Entry 8R3S (X-ray diffraction, 2.80 A resolution); this record covers chains A and B.

Chain A (and B):
Molecule: Transketolase
Organism: Staphylococcus aureus
Notes: EC 2.2.1.1; chain B of this document is another copy of the same molecule, construct and numbering; everything in this record applies to it too
Reference sequence: P99161 (TKT_STAAN); numbering as in UniProt (aligned over 1-662)
Sequence (677 residues; each row starts with the number of its first residue):
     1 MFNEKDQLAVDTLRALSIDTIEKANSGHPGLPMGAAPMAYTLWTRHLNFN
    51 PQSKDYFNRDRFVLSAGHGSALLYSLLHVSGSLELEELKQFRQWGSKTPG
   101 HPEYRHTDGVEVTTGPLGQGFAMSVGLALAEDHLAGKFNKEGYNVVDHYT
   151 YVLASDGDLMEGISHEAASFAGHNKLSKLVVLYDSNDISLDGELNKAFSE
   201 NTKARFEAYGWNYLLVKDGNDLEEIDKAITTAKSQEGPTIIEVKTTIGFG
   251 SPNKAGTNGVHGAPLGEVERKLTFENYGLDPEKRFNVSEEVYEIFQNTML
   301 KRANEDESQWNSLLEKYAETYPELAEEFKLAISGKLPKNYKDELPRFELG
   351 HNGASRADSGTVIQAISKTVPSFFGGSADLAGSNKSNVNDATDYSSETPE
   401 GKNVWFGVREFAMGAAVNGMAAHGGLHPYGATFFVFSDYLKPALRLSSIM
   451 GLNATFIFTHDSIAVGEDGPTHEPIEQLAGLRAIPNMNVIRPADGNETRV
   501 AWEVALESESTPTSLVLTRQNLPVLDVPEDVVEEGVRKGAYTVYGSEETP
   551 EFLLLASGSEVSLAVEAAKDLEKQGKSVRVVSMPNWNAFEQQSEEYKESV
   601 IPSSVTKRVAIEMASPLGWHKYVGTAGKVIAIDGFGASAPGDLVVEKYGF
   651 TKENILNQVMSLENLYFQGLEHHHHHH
Not modelled in the structure: 664-677 (chain B: 663-677)
Differences from the reference sequence: expression tag (663-677)
Ion coordination: Mg2+: D156, N186, I188 (together with thiamine diphosphate)
Small-molecule neighbours:
  - thiamine diphosphate (TPP), molecule 1: L31, H68, G115, P116, L117, S155, D156, G157, E161, D184, N186, I188, S189, L190, I247, H261
  - thiamine diphosphate (TPP), molecule 2: D379, L380, V408, E410, F436, Y439, H472
Swiss-Prot annotation at these positions:
  - active site: E410 (Proton donor)
  - binding site (substrate): H28, H261, R356, S383, H460, D468, R519
  - binding site (thiamine diphosphate): H68, G115 to L117, G157, N186, H261, F436
  - binding site (Mg(2+)): D156, N186, I188
  - site (Important for catalytic activity): H28, H261

Chain A / chain B interface:
Pairs across the interface (203):
  S26(A) - E467(B)
  H28(A) - D468(B)  salt bridge
  R92(A) - E467(B)
  R92(A) - D468(B)  salt bridge
  R92(A) - S638(B)
  R92(A) - A639(B)
  R92(A) - P640(B)
  Q93(A) - S638(B)
  Q93(A) - A639(B)
  Q93(A) - P640(B)
  W94(A) - A637(B)  hydrophobic
  W94(A) - S638(B)
  W94(A) - A639(B)
  W94(A) - K647(B)
  W94(A) - Y648(B)  hydrophobic
  P99(A) - S638(B)
  G100(A) - E467(B)
  G100(A) - S638(B)  hydrogen bond (backbone-side chain)
  H101(A) - D468(B)  hydrogen bond (side chain-backbone)
  H101(A) - H472(B)
  E103(A) - P470(B)
  T113(A) - T471(B)
  G115(A) - H472(B)
  P116(A) - F436(B)  hydrophobic
  P116(A) - Y439(B)
  P116(A) - T471(B)
  L117(A) - V408(B)  hydrophobic
  L117(A) - Y439(B)  hydrogen bond (backbone-side chain)
  Q119(A) - Y439(B)
  G157(A) - V408(B)
  L159(A) - H165(B)  hydrogen bond (backbone-side chain)
  M160(A) - H165(B)
  M160(A) - E166(B)
  M160(A) - G407(B)
  M160(A) - V408(B)
  M160(A) - R409(B)
  E161(A) - E166(B)
  E161(A) - V408(B)
  E161(A) - E410(B)
  E161(A) - Y439(B)
  G162(A) - G162(B)
  G162(A) - H165(B)
  G162(A) - E166(B)  hydrogen bond (backbone-side chain)
  H165(A) - L159(B)  hydrogen bond (side chain-backbone)
  H165(A) - M160(B)
  H165(A) - E161(B)
  H165(A) - G162(B)
  H165(A) - S164(B)
  H165(A) - H165(B)
  H165(A) - E200(B)  salt bridge
  H165(A) - R205(B)  hydrogen bond
  E166(A) - M160(B)
  E166(A) - E161(B)
  E166(A) - G162(B)  hydrogen bond (side chain-backbone)
  S169(A) - F198(B)
  S169(A) - E200(B)  hydrogen bond
  H173(A) - N195(B)  hydrogen bond (side chain-backbone)
  H173(A) - K196(B)  hydrogen bond (side chain-backbone)
  H173(A) - A197(B)
  H173(A) - F198(B)
  H173(A) - S199(B)  hydrogen bond
  S189(A) - D379(B)  hydrogen bond
  L190(A) - D379(B)  hydrogen bond (backbone-side chain)
  D191(A) - D379(B)  hydrogen bond (backbone-side chain)
  D191(A) - L380(B)  hydrogen bond (side chain-backbone)
  D191(A) - A381(B)  hydrogen bond (side chain-backbone)
  D191(A) - G382(B)  hydrogen bond (side chain-backbone)
  D191(A) - W405(B)
  N195(A) - H173(B)  hydrogen bond (backbone-side chain)
  K196(A) - H173(B)  hydrogen bond (backbone-side chain)
  K196(A) - D393(B)  salt bridge
  K196(A) - W405(B)
  A197(A) - H173(B)  hydrogen bond (backbone-side chain)
  A197(A) - W405(B)
  A197(A) - G407(B)
  A197(A) - R409(B)  hydrogen bond (backbone-side chain)
  F198(A) - S169(B)
  F198(A) - H173(B)
  F198(A) - R409(B)
  S199(A) - H173(B)
  E200(A) - H165(B)
  E200(A) - S169(B)  hydrogen bond
  E200(A) - A208(B)
  E200(A) - Y209(B)
  N201(A) - A208(B)  hydrogen bond (backbone-backbone)
  A204(A) - A208(B)  hydrophobic
  R205(A) - H165(B)
  R205(A) - A208(B)
  A208(A) - E200(B)
  A208(A) - N201(B)  hydrogen bond (backbone-backbone)
  A208(A) - A204(B)  hydrophobic
  A208(A) - R205(B)
  Y209(A) - E200(B)
  Y209(A) - Y209(B)
  D379(A) - S189(B)  hydrogen bond
  D379(A) - L190(B)  hydrogen bond (side chain-backbone)
  D379(A) - D191(B)  hydrogen bond (side chain-backbone)
  L380(A) - L190(B)  hydrophobic
  L380(A) - D191(B)  hydrogen bond (backbone-side chain)
  A381(A) - D191(B)  hydrogen bond (backbone-side chain)
  G382(A) - D191(B)  hydrogen bond (backbone-side chain)
  D393(A) - K196(B)  salt bridge
  W405(A) - D191(B)
  W405(A) - G192(B)
  W405(A) - K196(B)
  W405(A) - A197(B)
  G407(A) - A197(B)
  V408(A) - L117(B)  hydrophobic
  V408(A) - G157(B)
  V408(A) - M160(B)
  V408(A) - E161(B)
  R409(A) - M160(B)
  R409(A) - A197(B)  hydrogen bond (side chain-backbone)
  R409(A) - F198(B)
  E410(A) - E161(B)
  F411(A) - Y439(B)  hydrophobic
  V435(A) - R445(B)
  D438(A) - D438(B)
  D438(A) - K441(B)  salt bridge
  D438(A) - P442(B)
  D438(A) - R445(B)
  Y439(A) - P116(B)
  Y439(A) - L117(B)  hydrogen bond (side chain-backbone)
  Y439(A) - Q119(B)  hydrogen bond
  Y439(A) - E161(B)
  Y439(A) - F411(B)  hydrophobic
  Y439(A) - P442(B)  hydrophobic
  K441(A) - D438(B)  salt bridge
  P442(A) - D438(B)
  P442(A) - Y439(B)  hydrophobic
  R445(A) - V435(B)
  R445(A) - P470(B)  hydrogen bond (side chain-backbone)
  R445(A) - T471(B)
  R445(A) - E473(B)  hydrogen bond (side chain-backbone)
  R445(A) - P474(B)
  R445(A) - I475(B)
  R445(A) - E476(B)  salt bridge
  R445(A) - Q477(B)
  S448(A) - F635(B)
  I449(A) - F635(B)  hydrophobic
  E467(A) - S26(B)
  E467(A) - R92(B)  hydrogen bond (backbone-side chain)
  E467(A) - G100(B)
  D468(A) - R92(B)  salt bridge
  D468(A) - H101(B)  hydrogen bond (backbone-side chain)
  P470(A) - E103(B)
  P470(A) - R445(B)  hydrogen bond (backbone-side chain)
  T471(A) - T113(B)
  T471(A) - T114(B)
  T471(A) - P116(B)
  T471(A) - R445(B)  hydrogen bond (backbone-side chain)
  T471(A) - L446(B)
  H472(A) - H101(B)
  H472(A) - G115(B)
  E473(A) - R445(B)  hydrogen bond (backbone-side chain)
  P474(A) - R445(B)
  I475(A) - R445(B)
  E476(A) - K441(B)
  E476(A) - R445(B)  salt bridge
  E476(A) - A483(B)
  E476(A) - I484(B)
  Q477(A) - R445(B)
  G480(A) - G480(B)
  R482(A) - L617(B)
  A483(A) - E476(B)
  A483(A) - A479(B)  hydrophobic
  A483(A) - L617(B)
  I484(A) - E476(B)
  I484(A) - F635(B)  hydrophobic
  P485(A) - D633(B)
  P485(A) - G634(B)
  P485(A) - F635(B)
  R608(A) - T625(B)
  S615(A) - A483(B)
  L617(A) - A479(B)
  L617(A) - A483(B)  hydrophobic
  L617(A) - L617(B)  hydrophobic
  L617(A) - G618(B)
  H620(A) - K621(B)
  K621(A) - H620(B)
  G624(A) - T625(B)
  T625(A) - R608(B)
  T625(A) - G624(B)
  T625(A) - T625(B)  hydrogen bond (backbone-side chain)
  D633(A) - P485(B)
  G634(A) - P485(B)
  F635(A) - R445(B)
  F635(A) - S448(B)
  F635(A) - I449(B)  hydrophobic
  F635(A) - P485(B)
  A637(A) - W94(B)  hydrophobic
  S638(A) - R92(B)
  S638(A) - Q93(B)
  S638(A) - W94(B)
  S638(A) - P99(B)
  S638(A) - G100(B)  hydrogen bond (side chain-backbone)
  A639(A) - R92(B)
  A639(A) - Q93(B)
  A639(A) - W94(B)
  P640(A) - R92(B)
  L643(A) - W94(B)  hydrophobic
  K647(A) - W94(B)
  Y648(A) - W94(B)  hydrophobic
Other interface residues (no listed pair), chain A (100 interface residues in all): T114, S164, G192, S383, F406, F436, L446, A479, W586, S603, G618, V644
Other interface residues (no listed pair), chain B (98 interface residues in all): H28, F406, R482, W586, S603, S615, L643

In short:
100 residues of chain A and 98 residues of chain B are in contact, with 43 hydrogen bonds and 10 salt bridges.
Polar contacts include H28(A)-D468(B), R92(A)-D468(B) and H165(A)-E200(B). Ligands of chain A: thiamine
diphosphate.
Chain A and chain B are both Transketolase (Staphylococcus aureus); the structure, Transketolase from
Staphylococcus aureus in complex with thiamin pyrophosphate, was determined by X-ray diffraction, deposited
together with 8R3O, 8R3P, 8R3Q and 8R3R.
